PDB entry 2VG1 | X-ray diffraction, 1.70 A resolution | chains A and B

# Chain A (and B)
Molecule: Short-chain Z-isoprenyl diphosphate synthetase
From: Mycobacterium tuberculosis
Notes: EC 2.5.1.68; chain B of this document is another copy of the same molecule, construct and numbering; everything in this record applies to it too
UniProt: O53434 (ZFPP_MYCTU); numbering as in UniProt (aligned over 29-256)
Sequence (228 residues; numbered 29 to 256; the number before each row is that of its first residue):
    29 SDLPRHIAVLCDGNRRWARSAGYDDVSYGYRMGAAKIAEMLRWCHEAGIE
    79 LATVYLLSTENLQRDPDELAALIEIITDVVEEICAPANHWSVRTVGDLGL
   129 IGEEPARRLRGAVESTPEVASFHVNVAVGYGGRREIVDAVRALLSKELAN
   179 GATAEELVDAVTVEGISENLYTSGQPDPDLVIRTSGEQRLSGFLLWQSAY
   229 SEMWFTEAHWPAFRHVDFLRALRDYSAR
From the paper describing this entry:
  - binding site for farnesyl diphosphate: C39, A62, I65, L84, N89, V107, R211, R217, S219
  - catalytic residues: N89
  - specificity-determining residues: I65, L84, I104, V107

# Chain A / chain B interface
Pairs across the interface (76; chain A residue first):
  R161(A) with D205(B), salt bridge; W224(B), hydrogen bond (side chain-backbone); Q225(B); A227(B); Y228(B)
  R162(A) with V191(B)
  I164(A) with W224(B), hydrophobic
  V165(A) with V189(B); T190(B); V191(B); I194(B), hydrophobic
  V168(A) with V168(B), hydrophobic; V189(B), hydrophobic
  R169(A) with V186(B); D187(B), salt bridge; V189(B), hydrogen bond (side chain-backbone)
  L172(A) with L185(B); V186(B)
  S173(A) with V186(B)
  L176(A) with A182(B), hydrophobic; E183(B); V186(B), hydrophobic
  A182(A) with L176(B), hydrophobic; A182(B); L185(B)
  E183(A) with L176(B)
  L185(A) with A182(B)
  V186(A) with R169(B); S173(B); L176(B), hydrophobic
  D187(A) with R169(B), hydrogen bond (backbone-side chain)
  V189(A) with V165(B); V168(B), hydrophobic; R169(B), hydrogen bond (backbone-side chain)
  T190(A) with V165(B); R169(B)
  V191(A) with V165(B)
  I194(A) with V165(B), hydrophobic
  D205(A) with R161(B), salt bridge
  Q216(A) with S229(B); E230(B); M231(B), hydrogen bond (backbone-backbone); R256(B), hydrogen bond
  R217(A) with Y228(B), hydrogen bond (side chain-backbone); S229(B); E230(B), salt bridge; M231(B)
  L218(A) with L218(B), hydrophobic; S226(B); A227(B); M231(B), hydrophobic
  S219(A) with A227(B), hydrogen bond (backbone-backbone); Y228(B)
  G220(A) with A227(B), hydrogen bond (backbone-backbone)
  L223(A) with L223(B); A227(B), hydrophobic
  W224(A) with R161(B), hydrogen bond (backbone-side chain); I164(B), hydrophobic
  Q225(A) with R161(B), hydrogen bond (backbone-side chain)
  A227(A) with R161(B); L218(B); S219(B), hydrogen bond (backbone-backbone); G220(B), hydrogen bond (backbone-backbone); L223(B), hydrophobic
  Y228(A) with R217(B); S219(B)
  S229(A) with Q216(B); R217(B)
  E230(A) with Q216(B); R217(B), salt bridge
  M231(A) with Q216(B), hydrogen bond (backbone-backbone); M231(B), hydrophobic
  F233(A) with Q216(B); M231(B), hydrophobic; F233(B), hydrophobic
  R256(A) with Q216(B)
Other interface residues (no listed pair), chain A (37 interface residues in all): T181, S226, W232
Other interface residues (no listed pair), chain B (38 interface residues in all): R162, L172, T181, S195, W232

# In short
37 residues of chain A and 38 residues of chain B are in contact; the contacts include 14 hydrogen bonds and 5
salt bridges. Among the polar pairs are R161(A)-D205(B), R169(A)-D187(B) and R217(A)-E230(B). The paper
reports the catalytic residue N89(A); a binding site for farnesyl diphosphate at C39(A), A62(A) and I65(A)
among others.
Both chains are Short-chain Z-isoprenyl diphosphate synthetase (Mycobacterium tuberculosis). Entry 2VG1
(Rv1086 E,E-farnesyl diphosphate complex) was determined by X-ray diffraction together with 2VG3, 2VG4, 2VFW,
2VG0 and 2VG2 from the same study.
